5EYO - chains A and B; structure by X-ray diffraction, 2.39 A resolution.

# Chain A
Name: Protein max
Organism: Homo sapiens
Reference sequence: P61244 (MAX_HUMAN); residues 22-107 here = UniProt positions 22-107
Chain sequence (88 residues; each row starts with the number of its first residue):
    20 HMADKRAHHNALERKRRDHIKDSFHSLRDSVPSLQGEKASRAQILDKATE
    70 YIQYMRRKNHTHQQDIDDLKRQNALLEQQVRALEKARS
Unresolved in the structure: 107
Differences from the reference sequence: expression tag (20-21)
Swiss-Prot annotation at these positions:
  - region: His81 to Leu102 (Leucine-zipper)
  - modified residue: Lys66 (N6-acetyllysine), Ser107 (Phosphoserine)
  - natural variant: Asp23 (D23N: In PCC; uncertain significance), Arg25 (R25W: In PCC), Arg35 (R35C: In PCC), Arg47 to Ser52 (deletion: In PCC; uncertain significance), Arg60 (R60Q: In PDMCS; R60W: In PCC), Ile71 (I71S: In PCC), Met74 (M74V: In PCC), Arg90 (R90P: In PCC), Leu94 (L94P: In PCC), Leu102 (L102P: In PCC)
  - mutagenesis: Lys66 (K66Q: Kept nuclear localization. Loss of nuclear localization; when associated with Q-153 and Q-154; K66R: Loss of acetylation, kept nuclear localization; when associated with R-153 and R-154)
From the paper describing this entry:
  - binding site for the 16-nt DNA strand (chain B): His28, Asn29, Glu32, Arg33, Arg35, Arg36, Lys40, Arg60
  - specificity-determining residues: Arg36
  - conformationally variable residues (side-chain flip): Arg36
  - contacts within the chain: Glu32-Arg35
  - mutagenesis - R35H, R35L, R36W: abolished binding to the 16-nt DNA strand (chain B)
  - disease-associated variants - R36W: abolished binding to the 16-nt DNA strand (chain B)
  - mutagenesis - H28R: increased binding to the 16-nt DNA strand (chain B)
  - disease-associated variants - H28R: increased binding to the 16-nt DNA strand (chain B)
  - mutagenesis - H28R: decreased expression
  - mutagenesis - R36K (>30-fold), R60Q: decreased binding to the 16-nt DNA strand (chain B)
  - disease-associated variants - R36K (>30-fold), R60Q: decreased binding to the 16-nt DNA strand (chain B)

# Chain B
Molecule: 16-nt DNA strand
Sequence (16 nucleotides; each row starts with the number of its first residue):
     4 AGTAGCAXGTGCTACT
Modified positions: 1CC (5-carboxy-2'-deoxycytidine monophosphate) at position 11

# Interface between chain A and chain B
Contacting residue pairs - 14 pairs, chain A then chain B:
  Arg25(A) with DT13(B), phosphate contact; DG14(B), salt bridge to the phosphate
  His28(A) with DG14(B), hydrogen bond to the base
  Asn29(A) with DG12(B), sugar contact; DT13(B), hydrogen bond to the phosphate
  Arg33(A) with DG12(B), salt bridge to the phosphate
  Arg36(A) with 1CC_11(B), base contact; DG12(B), hydrogen bond to the base; DT13(B), base contact
  Lys40(A) with DA10(B), salt bridge to the phosphate
  Ser59(A) with DG8(B), phosphate contact; DC9(B), phosphate contact
  Arg60(A) with DC9(B), hydrogen bond to the phosphate; DA10(B), salt bridge to the phosphate
Interface residues without a listed pair, chain A (10 interface residues in all): Glu32, Ala58
Interface residues without a listed pair, chain B (8 interface residues in all): DC15

# In short
10 residues of chain A and 8 residues of chain B are in contact, with 4 hydrogen bonds and 4 salt bridges.
Among the polar pairs are His28(A)-DG14(B), Arg36(A)-DG12(B) and Asn29(A)-DT13(B). The paper reports a binding
site for the 16-nt DNA strand (chain B) at His28(A), Asn29(A) and Glu32(A) among others; R35H, R35L and R36W
of chain A abolish binding to the 16-nt DNA strand (chain B); 6 substitutions were tested in all.
Chain A is Protein max (Homo sapiens) and chain B is a 16-nt DNA strand; the structure, The crystal structure
of the Max bHLH domain in complex with 5-carboxyl cytosine DNA, was determined by X-ray diffraction.
